5ZD4 - chains C and H of the 4 polymer chains in the assembly; structure by X-ray diffraction, 2.17 A resolution.

== Chain C ==
Molecule: Maltose-binding periplasmic protein, Protein BRASSINAZOLE-RESISTANT 1
Organism: Escherichia coli O157:H7
Reference sequence: chimeric construct of P0AEY0, Q8S307: residues -367 to -2 from P0AEY0 (MALE_ECO57) positions 27-392 (UniProt number = residue number + 394); residues 21-104 from Q8S307 positions 21-104 (same numbers)
Chain sequence (453 residues; each row starts with the number of its first residue; note: 20 numbers in that range are skipped by the numbering (no residue carries them; nothing is unmodelled there); numbers below 1 keep their minus sign (Met-368 is residue -368)):
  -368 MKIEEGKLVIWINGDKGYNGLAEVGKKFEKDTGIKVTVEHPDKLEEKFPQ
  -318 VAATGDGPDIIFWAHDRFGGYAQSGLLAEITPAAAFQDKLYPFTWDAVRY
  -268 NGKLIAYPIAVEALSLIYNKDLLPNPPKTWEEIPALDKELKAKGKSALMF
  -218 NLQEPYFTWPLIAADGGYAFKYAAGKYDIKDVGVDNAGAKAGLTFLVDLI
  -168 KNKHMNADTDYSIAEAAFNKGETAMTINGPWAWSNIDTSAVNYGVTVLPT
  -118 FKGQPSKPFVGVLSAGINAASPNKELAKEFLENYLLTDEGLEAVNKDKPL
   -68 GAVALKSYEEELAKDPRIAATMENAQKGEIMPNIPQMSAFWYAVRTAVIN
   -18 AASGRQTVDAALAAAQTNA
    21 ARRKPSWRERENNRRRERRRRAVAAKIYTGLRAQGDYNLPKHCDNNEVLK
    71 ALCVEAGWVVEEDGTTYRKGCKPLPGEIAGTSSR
Not modelled in the structure: -368, 89-104
Construct notes: expression tag (-368); engineered mutation Ala-286 (Asp108 in P0AEY0), Ala-285 (Lys109 in P0AEY0), Ala-196 (Glu198 in P0AEY0), Ala-195 (Asn199 in P0AEY0), Ala-129 (Lys265 in P0AEY0), Ala-9 (Glu385 in P0AEY0), Ala-6 (Lys388 in P0AEY0), Ala-5 (Asp389 in P0AEY0); linker (-1 to 0)

== Chain H ==
Molecule: 15-nt DNA strand
Sequence (15 nucleotides; row label = number of the first residue in the row; numbers below 1 keep their minus sign (DT-3 is residue -3)):
    -3 TTCACACGTGTGAAA

== How chain C and chain H interact ==
Pairs across the interface (14; chain C residue first):
  Arg30(C) with DT5(H), sugar contact; DG6(H), salt bridge to the phosphate
  Asn33(C) with DT5(H), base contact
  Arg34(C) with DG4(H), salt bridge to the phosphate; DT5(H), base contact
  Glu37(C) with DT5(H), base contact
  Arg41(C) with DA2(H), sugar contact; DC3(H), base contact; DG4(H), salt bridge to the phosphate
  Ala45(C) with DA2(H), phosphate contact
  Arg52(C) with DC1(H), salt bridge to the phosphate
  Asp64(C) with DA0(H), phosphate contact; DC1(H), phosphate contact
  Asn65(C) with DC1(H), hydrogen bond to the phosphate
Interface residues without a listed pair, chain C (10 interface residues in all): Cys63

== Summary ==
Chain C and chain H form an interface of 10 and 7 residues respectively, with 1 hydrogen bond and 4 salt
bridges. Polar contacts include Asn65(C)-DC1(H), Arg30(C)-DG6(H) and Arg34(C)-DG4(H).
Here chain C is Maltose-binding periplasmic protein, Protein BRASSINAZOLE-RESISTANT 1 (Escherichia coli
O157:H7) and chain H is a 15-nt DNA strand. Entry 5ZD4 (Crystal structure of MBP-fused BIL1/BZR1 in complex
with double-stranded DNA) was determined by X-ray diffraction.
